Entry 7VFX (electron microscopy, 2.80 A resolution); this record covers chains R and C of the 6 polymer chains in the assembly.

Chain R:
Molecule: fMet-Leu-Phe receptor
From: Homo sapiens
UniProt: P21462 (FPR1_HUMAN); residues 1-350 here = UniProt positions 1-350
Sequence (378 residues; numbered -17 to 360; the number before each row is that of its first residue; numbers below 1 keep their minus sign (Asp-17 is residue -17)):
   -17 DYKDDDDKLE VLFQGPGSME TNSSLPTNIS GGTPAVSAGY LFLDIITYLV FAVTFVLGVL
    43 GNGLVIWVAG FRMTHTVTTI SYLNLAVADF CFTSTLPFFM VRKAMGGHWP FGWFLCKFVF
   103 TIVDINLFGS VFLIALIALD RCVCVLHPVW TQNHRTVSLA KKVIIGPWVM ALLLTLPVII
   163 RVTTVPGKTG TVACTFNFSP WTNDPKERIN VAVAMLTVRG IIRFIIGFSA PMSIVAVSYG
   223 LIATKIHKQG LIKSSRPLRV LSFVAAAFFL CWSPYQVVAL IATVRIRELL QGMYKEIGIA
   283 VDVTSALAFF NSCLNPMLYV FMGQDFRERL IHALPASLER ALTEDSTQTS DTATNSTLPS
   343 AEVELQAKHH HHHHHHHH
Not modelled in the structure: -17 to 21, 317-360
Sequence notes: expression tag (-17 to 0, 351-360)
Disulfides: Cys98-Cys176
Swiss-Prot annotation at these positions:
  - modified residue: Ser328 (Phosphoserine), Thr329 (Phosphothreonine), Thr331 (Phosphothreonine), Ser332 (Phosphoserine), Thr334 (Phosphothreonine), Thr336 (Phosphothreonine), Ser338 (Phosphoserine), Thr339 (Phosphothreonine)
  - glycosylation (N-linked (GlcNAc...) asparagine): Asn4, Asn10
What the authors report for this chain:
  - binding site for Peptide agonist fMIFL (chain C): Phe81, Phe102, Asp106, Leu109, Phe110, Val113, Phe178, Arg201, Arg205, Trp254, Gln258, Phe291
  - contacts within the chain: Asp106-Arg201 (salt bridge) (from molecular simulation)
  - binding site for Peptide agonist fMIFL (chain C): Arg201 (from molecular simulation)
  - mutagenesis - R201A, R205A: decreased signaling in response to fMIFL
  - mutagenesis - D106A, D106N: abolished signaling in response to formyl peptide
  - mutagenesis - L109A, F178A, T265A: decreased signaling in response to WKYMVm
  - mutagenesis - R84A, R201A, R205A, W254A, Y257A, F291A: decreased signaling in response to AG-14
  - mutagenesis - R205A, W254A, T265A, F291A: decreased signaling in response to Cpd17b
  - mutagenesis - D106A, R201A/R205A: abolished signaling with Peptide agonist fMIFL (chain C)
  - mutagenesis - R201A, R205A: abolished signaling in response to fMLF

Chain C:
Molecule: Peptide agonist fMIFL
Sequence (4 residues; each row starts with the number of its first residue):
     1 MIFL
Modified / non-standard residues: Met1 (N-formylmethionine; FME)

How chain R and chain C interact:
Pairs across the interface (22; chain R residue first):
  Phe81(R) - Ile2(C)  hydrophobic
  Phe102(R) - Leu4(C)  hydrophobic
  Asp106(R) - Met1(C)  hydrogen bond (side chain-backbone)
  Asp106(R) - Ile2(C)
  Leu109(R) - Met1(C)
  Phe110(R) - Met1(C)
  Cys176(R) - Leu4(C)
  Thr177(R) - Leu4(C)
  Phe178(R) - Leu4(C)  hydrophobic
  Arg201(R) - Met1(C)
  Arg201(R) - Ile2(C)  hydrogen bond (side chain-backbone)
  Arg205(R) - Met1(C)  hydrogen bond (side chain-backbone)
  Arg205(R) - Ile2(C)  hydrogen bond (side chain-backbone)
  Arg205(R) - Phe3(C)
  Gly209(R) - Met1(C)
  Tyr257(R) - Met1(C)  hydrogen bond (side chain-backbone)
  Tyr257(R) - Ile2(C)
  Tyr257(R) - Phe3(C)  hydrogen bond (side chain-backbone)
  Ala264(R) - Phe3(C)  hydrophobic
  Ile268(R) - Phe3(C)  hydrophobic
  Val283(R) - Phe3(C)  hydrophobic
  Phe291(R) - Ile2(C)  hydrophobic
Interface residues without a listed pair, chain R (20 interface residues in all): Val113, Val164, Trp254, Gln258

Overview:
The interface between chain R and chain C involves 20 residues on one side and 4 on the other, with 6 hydrogen
bonds. Polar contacts include Asp106(R)-Met1(C), Arg201(R)-Ile2(C) and Arg205(R)-Met1(C). From the paper: a
binding site for Peptide agonist fMIFL (chain C) at Phe81(R), Phe102(R) and Asp106(R) among others; R84A,
R201A and R205A of chain R, among others, reduce signaling in response to AG-14; 12 substitutions were tested
in all.
Here chain R is fMet-Leu-Phe receptor (Homo sapiens) and chain C is Peptide agonist fMIFL. Entry 7VFX (The
structure of Formyl Peptide Receptor 1 in complex with Gi and peptide agonist fMIFL) was determined by
electron microscopy (same publication as 7EUO).
